Entry 3N7L (X-ray diffraction, 2.00 A resolution); this record covers chain A.

[Chain A]
Molecule: Neurotoxin
From: Clostridium botulinum
Notes: fragment: Receptor Binding Domain
UniProtKB: Q9LBR1 (Q9LBR1_CLOBO); numbering as in UniProt (aligned over 862-1285)
Sequence (424 residues; row label = number of the first residue in the row):
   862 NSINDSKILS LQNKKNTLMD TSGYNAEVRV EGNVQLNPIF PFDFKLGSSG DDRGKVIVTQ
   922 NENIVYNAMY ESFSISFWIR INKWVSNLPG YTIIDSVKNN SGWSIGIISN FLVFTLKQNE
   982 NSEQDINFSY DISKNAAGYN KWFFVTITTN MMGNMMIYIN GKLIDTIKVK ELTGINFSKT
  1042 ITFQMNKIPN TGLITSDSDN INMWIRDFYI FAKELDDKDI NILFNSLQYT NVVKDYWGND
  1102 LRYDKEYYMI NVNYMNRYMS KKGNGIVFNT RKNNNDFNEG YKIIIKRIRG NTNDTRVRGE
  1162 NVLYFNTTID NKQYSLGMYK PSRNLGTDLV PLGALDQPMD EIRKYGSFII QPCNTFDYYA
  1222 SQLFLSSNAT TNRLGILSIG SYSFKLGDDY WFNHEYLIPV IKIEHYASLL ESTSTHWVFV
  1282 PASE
Not modelled in the structure: 862, 1057-1060, 1285
From the paper describing this entry:
  - mutagenesis - W1252A: abolished binding to neurons
  - binding site for sulfate ion: Trp1252
  - specificity-determining residues: Asp1249 (proposed by the authors, not directly observed)

[Summary]
The paper reports a binding site for sulfate ion at Trp1252; W1252A abolishes binding to neurons.
Chain A is Neurotoxin (Clostridium botulinum); the structure, Crystal structure of botulinum neurotoxin
serotype D/C VPI 5993 binding domain, was determined by X-ray diffraction (same publication as 3N7J, 3N7K and
3N7M).
